PDB entry 4MOV | X-ray diffraction, 1.45 A resolution | chain A

[Chain A]
Name: Serine/threonine-protein phosphatase PP1-alpha catalytic subunit
From: Homo sapiens
Notes: EC 3.1.3.16
UniProtKB: P62136 (PP1A_HUMAN); residues 7-300 here = UniProt positions 7-300
Chain sequence (299 residues; row label = number of the first residue in the row):
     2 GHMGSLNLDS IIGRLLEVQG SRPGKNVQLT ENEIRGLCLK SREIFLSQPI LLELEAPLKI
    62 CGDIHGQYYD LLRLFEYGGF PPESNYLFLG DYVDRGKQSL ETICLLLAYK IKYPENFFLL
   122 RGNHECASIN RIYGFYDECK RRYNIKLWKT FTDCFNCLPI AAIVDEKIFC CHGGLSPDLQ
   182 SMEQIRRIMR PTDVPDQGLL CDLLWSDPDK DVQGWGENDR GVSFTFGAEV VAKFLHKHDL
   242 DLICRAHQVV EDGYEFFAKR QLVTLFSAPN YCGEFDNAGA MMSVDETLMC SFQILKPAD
Not modelled in the structure: 2-6, 300
Sequence notes: expression tag (2-6)
Ion coordination: Mn2+ site 1: D64, H66, D92 (together with phosphate ion); Mn2+ site 2: D92, N124, H173, H248 (together with phosphate ion)
UniProt features mapped onto this chain:
  - active site: H125 (Proton donor)
  - binding site (Mn(2+)): D64, H66, D92, N124, H173, H248
  - modified residue: S22 (Phosphoserine)
  - mutagenesis: P50 (P50R: Promotes SMP complex formation), A57 (A57P: No effect on SMP complex formation), E184 (E184A: Promotes SMP complex formation), R188 (R188A: Abolishes SMP complex formation)
From the paper describing this entry:
  - contacts within the chain: D71-R74 (salt bridge) (citing earlier work)

[Overview]
The Mn2+ site 1 is built by D64, H66 and D92. D92, N124, H173 and H248 coordinate Mn2+ site 2. Curated
annotation (UniProt) lists active-site residue H125, 6 Mn2+-binding residues and 4 mutagenesis sites. The
paper reports contacts within the chain involving R74 and D71.
Chain A is Serine/threonine-protein phosphatase PP1-alpha catalytic subunit (Homo sapiens); the structure,
1.45 A Resolution Crystal Structure of Protein Phosphatase 1, was determined by X-ray diffraction together
with 4MOY and 4MP0 from the same study.
